Entry 6PPL (electron microscopy, 3.02 A resolution); this record covers chains A and B of the 3 polymer chains in the assembly.

# Chain A
Molecule: N-alpha-acetyltransferase 50
Source organism: Homo sapiens
Notes: EC 2.3.1.258, 2.3.1.-
UniProtKB: Q9GZZ1 (NAA50_HUMAN); numbering as in UniProt (aligned over 1-169)
Chain sequence (169 residues; row label = number of the first residue in the row):
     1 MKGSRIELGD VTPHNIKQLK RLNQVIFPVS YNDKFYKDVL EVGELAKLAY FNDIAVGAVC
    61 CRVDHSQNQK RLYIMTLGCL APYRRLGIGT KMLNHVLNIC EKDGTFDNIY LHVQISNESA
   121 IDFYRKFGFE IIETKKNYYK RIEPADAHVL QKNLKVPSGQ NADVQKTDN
Disordered / not traced: 156-169
UniProt features mapped onto this chain:
  - active site: Tyr-73, His-112
  - binding site (substrate): Tyr-31, Met-75, Tyr-138 to Arg-141
  - binding site (CoA): Asn-117 to Lys-126
  - modified residue: Thr-12 (Phosphothreonine), Lys-34 (N6-acetyllysine), Lys-37 (N6-acetyllysine), Tyr-110 (Phosphotyrosine), Lys-140 (N6-acetyllysine)
Residues lining bound ligands: acetyl coenzyme A (ACO): Ile-26, Phe-27, Leu-77, Gly-78, Cys-79, Arg-84, Arg-85, Leu-86, Gly-87, Ile-88, Gly-89, Thr-90, His-112, Val-113, Gln-114, Asn-117, Ser-119, Ala-120, Phe-123, Lys-126, Tyr-139
What the authors report for this chain:
  - mutagenesis - E7A, E7A/D53A, D53A: decreased catalytic activity (hNatA activity)
  - mutagenesis - Y73F, Y138A, Y139A: abolished catalytic activity

# Chain B
Molecule: N-alpha-acetyltransferase 15, NatA auxiliary subunit
Source organism: Homo sapiens
UniProtKB: Q9BXJ9 (NAA15_HUMAN); numbering as in UniProt (aligned over 1-866)
Chain sequence (866 residues; each row starts with the number of its first residue):
     1 MPAVSLPPKE NALFKRILRC YEHKQYRNGL KFCKQILSNP KFAEHGETLA MKGLTLNCLG
    61 KKEEAYELVR RGLRNDLKSH VCWHVYGLLQ RSDKKYDEAI KCYRNALKWD KDNLQILRDL
   121 SLLQIQMRDL EGYRETRYQL LQLRPAQRAS WIGYAIAYHL LEDYEMAAKI LEEFRKTQQT
   181 SPDKVDYEYS ELLLYQNQVL REAGLYREAL EHLCTYEKQI CDKLAVEETK GELLLQLCRL
   241 EDAADVYRGL QERNPENWAY YKGLEKALKP ANMLERLKIY EEAWTKYPRG LVPRRLPLNF
   301 LSGEKFKECL DKFLRMNFSK GCPPVFNTLR SLYKDKEKVA IIEELVVGYE TSLKSCRLFN
   361 PNDDGKEEPP TTLLWVQYYL AQHYDKIGQP SIALEYINTA IESTPTLIEL FLVKAKIYKH
   421 AGNIKEAARW MDEAQALDTA DRFINSKCAK YMLKANLIKE AEEMCSKFTR EGTSAVENLN
   481 EMQCMWFQTE CAQAYKAMNK FGEALKKCHE IERHFIEITD DQFDFHTYCM RKITLRSYVD
   541 LLKLEDVLRQ HPFYFKAARI AIEIYLKLHD NPLTDENKEH EADTANMSDK ELKKLRNKQR
   601 RAQKKAQIEE EKKNAEKEKQ QRNQKKKKDD DDEEIGGPKE ELIPEKLAKV ETPLEEAIKF
   661 LTPLKNLVKN KIETHLFAFE IYFRKEKFLL MLQSVKRAFA IDSSHPWLHE CMIRLFNTAV
   721 CESKDLSDTV RTVLKQEMNR LFGATNPKNF NETFLKRNSD SLPHRLSAAK MVYYLDPSSQ
   781 KRAIELATTL DESLTNRNLQ TCMEVLEALY DGSLGDCKEA AEIYRANCHK LFPYALAFMP
   841 PGYEEDMKIT VNGDSSAEAE ELANEI
Disordered / not traced: 1-112, 574-637, 842-866
UniProt features mapped onto this chain:
  - motif: Lys-612 to Asp-629 (Bipartite nuclear localization signal)
  - modified residue: Lys-262 (N6-acetyllysine), Ser-302 (Phosphoserine), Ser-537 (Phosphoserine), Ser-588 (Phosphoserine), Lys-735 (N6-acetyllysine), Lys-756 (N6-acetyllysine), Ser-855 (Phosphoserine), Ser-856 (Phosphoserine)
Residues lining bound ligands: inositol hexakisphosphate (IHP): Lys-416, Lys-419, His-420, Phe-443, Lys-447, Lys-450, Tyr-451, Lys-556
What the authors report for this chain:
  - mutagenesis - T406Y: decreased catalytic activity on hNatA substrate SESS24
  - conformationally variable residues: Tyr-158, Lys-685, Lys-687, Lys-696, Arg-697
  - mutagenesis - L814P: increased binding to N-alpha-acetyltransferase 50 (chain A)
  - mutagenesis - L814P: increased catalytic activity
  - mutagenesis - T406Y: decreased binding to N-alpha-acetyltransferase 50 (chain A)

# Chain A / chain B interface
Residue-residue contacts - 25 pairs, chain A then chain B:
  Arg-5(A) / Pro-369(B)
  His-14(A) / Leu-437(B)
  His-14(A) / Asp-438(B)
  His-14(A) / Thr-439(B)  hydrogen bond (backbone-backbone)
  Asn-15(A) / Leu-437(B)
  Lys-17(A) / Ala-436(B)
  Gln-18(A) / Thr-406(B)
  Gln-18(A) / Leu-437(B)
  Arg-21(A) / Pro-405(B)
  Arg-21(A) / Thr-406(B)
  Arg-21(A) / Glu-433(B)  salt bridge
  Leu-22(A) / Thr-406(B)
  Val-25(A) / Pro-405(B)  hydrophobic
  Phe-51(A) / Thr-371(B)
  Asn-52(A) / Thr-371(B)
  Ile-54(A) / Thr-404(B)
  Ile-54(A) / Leu-407(B)  hydrophobic
  Ala-55(A) / Thr-406(B)  hydrogen bond (backbone-side chain)
  Leu-80(A) / Ser-403(B)
  Pro-82(A) / Pro-370(B)
  Tyr-83(A) / Pro-370(B)  hydrophobic
  Tyr-83(A) / Thr-371(B)
  Tyr-83(A) / Leu-374(B)
  Tyr-83(A) / Thr-404(B)
  Leu-86(A) / Pro-370(B)
Interface residues without a listed pair, chain B (17 interface residues in all): Ile-408, Phe-411, Ala-440
Interface features reported in the paper:
  - specific contacts: His-14(A)/Thr-439(B) (backbone contact), Arg-21(A)/Pro-405(B), Arg-21(A)/Glu-433(B) (salt bridge), Asn-52(A)/Thr-371(B), Ala-55(A)/Thr-406(B) (backbone contact)

# Summary
The interface between chain A and chain B involves 16 residues on one side and 17 on the other, with 2
hydrogen bonds and 1 salt bridge. Among the polar pairs are Arg-21(A)/Glu-433(B), Ala-55(A)/Thr-406(B) and
His-14(A)/Thr-439(B). The paper describes backbone contacts between His-14(A) and Thr-439(B) and Ala-55(A) and
Thr-406(B); contacts between Arg-21(A) and Pro-405(B) and Asn-52(A) and Thr-371(B); a salt bridge between
Arg-21(A) and Glu-433(B). The paper reports that E7A, E7A/D53A and D53A of chain A reduce catalytic activity
(hNatA activity); conformational variability at Tyr-158(B), Lys-685(B) and Lys-687(B) among others; 8
substitutions were tested in all.
Here chain A is N-alpha-acetyltransferase 50 and chain B is N-alpha-acetyltransferase 15, NatA auxiliary
subunit, both from Homo sapiens. Entry 6PPL (Cryo-EM structure of human NatE complex (NatA/Naa50)) was
determined by electron microscopy (same publication as 6PW9).
